8XJO - chains B and E of the 5 polymer chains in the assembly; structure by electron microscopy, 3.11 A resolution.

[Chain B]
Molecule: Guanine nucleotide-binding protein G(I)/G(S)/G(T) subunit beta-1
From: Homo sapiens
Reference sequence: P62873 (GBB1_HUMAN); numbering as in UniProt (aligned over 2-340)
Chain sequence (376 residues; row label = number of the first residue in the row; numbers below 1 keep their minus sign (Met-9 is residue -9)):
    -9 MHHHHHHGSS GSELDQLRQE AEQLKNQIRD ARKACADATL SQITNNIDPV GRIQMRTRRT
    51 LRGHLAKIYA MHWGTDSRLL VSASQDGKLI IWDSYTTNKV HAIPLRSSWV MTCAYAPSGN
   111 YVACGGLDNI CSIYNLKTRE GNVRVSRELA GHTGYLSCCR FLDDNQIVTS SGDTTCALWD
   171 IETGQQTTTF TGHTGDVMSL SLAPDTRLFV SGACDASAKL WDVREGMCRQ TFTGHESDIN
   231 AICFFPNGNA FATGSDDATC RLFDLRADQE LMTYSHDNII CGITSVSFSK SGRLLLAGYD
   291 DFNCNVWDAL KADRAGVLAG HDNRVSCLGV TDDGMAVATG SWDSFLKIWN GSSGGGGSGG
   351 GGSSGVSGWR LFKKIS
Disordered / not traced: -9 to 1, 344-366
Differences from the reference sequence: initiating methionine (-9); expression tag (-8 to 1, 341-366)
Curated features (UniProtKB/Swiss-Prot):
  - modified residue: Ser2 (N-acetylserine), His266 (Phosphohistidine)
  - natural variant: Leu30 (L30F: In MRD42; uncertain significance), Arg52 (R52G: In MRD42), Gly64 (G64V: In MRD42), Asp76 (D76E: In MRD42; D76G: In MRD42), Gly77 (G77S: In MRD42), Lys78 (K78R: In MRD42), Ile80 (I80N: In MRD42; I80T: In MRD42), His91 (H91R: In MRD42; uncertain significance), Ala92 (A92T: In MRD42), Pro94 (P94S: In MRD42), Leu95 (L95P: In MRD42), Arg96 (R96L: In MRD42), 5 further natural variant entries in UniProt

[Chain E]
Molecule: Antibody fragment scFv16
From: synthetic construct
Notes: antibody fragment or engineered binder
Chain sequence (255 residues; row label = number of the first residue in the row):
     1 DVQLVESGGG LVQPGGSRKL SCSASGFAFS SFGMHWVRQA PEKGLEWVAY ISSGSGTIYY
    61 ADTVKGRFTI SRDDPKNTLF LQMTSLRSED TAMYYCVRSI YYYGSSPFDF WGQGTTLTVS
   121 SGGGGSGGGG SGGGGSDIVM TQATSSVPVT PGESVSISCR SSKSLLHSNG NTYLYWFLQR
   181 PGQSPQLLIY RMSNLASGVP DRFSGSGSGT AFTLTISRLE AEDVGVYYCM QHLEYPLTFG
   241 AGTKLELLEE NLYFQ
Disordered / not traced: 121-136, 248-255
Disulfides: Cys22-Cys96, Cys159-Cys229

[How chain B and chain E interact]
Pairs across the interface - 16 pairs, chain B then chain E:
  Asp66(B) - Tyr103(E)
  Arg68(B) - Tyr103(E)
  Leu69(B) - Tyr103(E)  hydrophobic
  Asp83(B) - Tyr103(E)
  Val90(B) - Tyr102(E)  hydrophobic
  His91(B) - Tyr102(E)
  Arg129(B) - Asp1(E)  salt bridge
  Arg129(B) - Val2(E)
  Arg129(B) - Phe27(E)
  Arg129(B) - Arg98(E)  hydrogen bond (backbone-side chain)
  Arg129(B) - Phe110(E)
  Glu130(B) - Gly26(E)
  Glu130(B) - Phe27(E)
  Glu130(B) - Ala28(E)  hydrogen bond (backbone-backbone)
  Glu130(B) - Phe32(E)
  Gly131(B) - Phe32(E)
Also at the interface, not in a pair above, chain B (11 interface residues in all): Leu126, Asn132
Also at the interface, not in a pair above, chain E (11 interface residues in all): Ile100

[Summary]
The chain B/chain E interface involves 11 residues from each chain, with 2 hydrogen bonds and 1 salt bridge.
Polar pairs include Arg129(B)-Asp1(E), Arg129(B)-Arg98(E) and Glu130(B)-Ala28(E).
Chain B is Guanine nucleotide-binding protein G(I)/G(S)/G(T) subunit beta-1 (Homo sapiens) and chain E is
Antibody fragment scFv16 (synthetic construct); the structure, U46619 bound Thromboxane A2 receptor-Gq Protein
Complex, was determined by electron microscopy (same publication as 8XJK, 8XJL, 8XJM and 8XJN).
